Entry 1B6C (X-ray diffraction, 2.60 A resolution); this record covers chains A and B.

# Chain A
Protein: FK506-binding protein
Source organism: Homo sapiens
Notes: EC 5.2.1.8
UniProtKB: P62942 (FKB1A_HUMAN); residue numbers follow UniProt; this construct covers 1-107
Sequence (107 residues; row label = number of the first residue in the row):
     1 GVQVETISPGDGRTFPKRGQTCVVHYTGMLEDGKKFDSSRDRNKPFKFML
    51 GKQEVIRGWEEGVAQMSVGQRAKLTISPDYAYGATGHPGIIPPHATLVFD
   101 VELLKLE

# Chain B
Protein: Tgf-B superfamily receptor type I
Source organism: Homo sapiens
Notes: EC 2.7.1.37; fragment: cytoplasmic portion
UniProtKB: P36897 (TGFR1_HUMAN); residues 162-503 here = UniProt positions 162-503
Sequence (342 residues; each row starts with the number of its first residue):
   162 EDPSLDRPFISEGTTLKDLIYDMTTSGSGSGLPLLVQRTIARTIVLQESI
   212 GKGRFGEVWRGKWRGEEVAVKIFSSREERSWFREAEIYQTVMLRHENILG
   262 FIAADNKDNGTWTQLWLVSDYHEHGSLFDYLNRYTVTVEGMIKLALSTAS
   312 GLAHLHMEIVGTQGKPAIAHRDLKSKNILVKKNGTCCIADLGLAVRHDSA
   362 TDTIDIAPNHRVGTKRYMAPEVLDDSINMKHFESFKRADIYAMGLVFWEI
   412 ARRCSIGGIHEDYQLPYYDLVPSDPSVEEMRKVVCEQKLRPNIPNRWQSC
   462 EALRVMAKIMRECWYANGAARLTALRIKKTLSQLSQQEGIKM
Not modelled in the structure: 162-174, 501-503
UniProt features mapped onto this chain:
  - motif: L193, P194 (FKBP1A-binding)
  - active site: D333 (Proton acceptor)
  - binding site (ATP): I211 to V219, K232
  - modified residue: S165 (Phosphoserine), T185 (Phosphothreonine), T186 (Phosphothreonine), S187 (Phosphoserine), S189 (Phosphoserine), S191 (Phosphoserine)
  - cross-link (Glycyl lysine isopeptide (Lys-Gly)): K268 (interchain with G-Cter in ubiquitin), K391 (interchain with G-Cter in SUMO)
  - natural variant: T200 (T200I: In LDS1), K232 (K232E: In LDS1), S241 (S241L: In LDS1), D266 (D266Y: In LDS1), N267 (N267H: In a patient with Marfan syndrome), M318 (M318R: In LDS1), D351 (D351G: In LDS1), T375 (T375R: In LDS1), D400 (D400G: In LDS1), R487 (R487P: In LDS1; R487Q: In LDS1; R487W: In LDS1)
  - mutagenesis: T185 to T186 (Loss of phosphorylation on threonine residues. Loss of threonine phosphorylation, reduced phosphorylation on serine residues and loss of response to TGF-beta; when associated with A-187 ...), S187 (S187A: Loss of threonine phosphorylation, reduced phosphorylation on serine residues and loss of response to TGF-beta; when associated with 185-VV-186; A-189 and A-191), S189 (S189A: Loss of threonine phosphorylation, reduced phosphorylation on serine residues and loss of response to TGF-beta; when associated with 185-VV-186; A-187 and A-191), S191 (S191A: Loss of threonine phosphorylation, reduced phosphorylation on serine residues and loss of response to TGF-beta; when associated with 185-VV-186; A-187 and A-189), L193 (L193G: Loss of interaction with FKBP1A), P194 (P194K: Loss of interaction with FKBP1A), T200 (T200D: Loss of response to TGF-beta; T200V: Loss of phosphorylation. Loss of response to TGF-beta), T204 (T204D: Constitutive activation; T204V: Reduced phosphorylation. Reduced response to TGF-beta), K268 (K268R: Abolished its TCR-induced ubiquitination)

# Interface between chain A and chain B
Contacting residue pairs (31; chain A residue first):
  Y26(A) - L196(B)
  F36(A) - L195(B)  hydrophobic
  D37(A) - P194(B)
  D37(A) - L195(B)  hydrogen bond (side chain-backbone)
  D37(A) - L196(B)  hydrogen bond (side chain-backbone)
  R42(A) - M184(B)
  R42(A) - P194(B)
  R42(A) - V197(B)
  F46(A) - L196(B)
  F46(A) - T200(B)
  Q53(A) - R199(B)  hydrogen bond (backbone-side chain)
  Q53(A) - R203(B)
  E54(A) - R199(B)
  E54(A) - T200(B)
  V55(A) - R199(B)  hydrogen bond (backbone-side chain)
  I56(A) - R199(B)
  W59(A) - L196(B)  hydrophobic
  Y82(A) - L195(B)
  T85(A) - F243(B)
  T85(A) - N267(B)  hydrogen bond
  H87(A) - L195(B)
  H87(A) - Q198(B)
  H87(A) - A265(B)
  P88(A) - W242(B)  hydrophobic
  P88(A) - F243(B)  hydrophobic
  P88(A) - A246(B)  hydrophobic
  P88(A) - E247(B)
  P88(A) - Q250(B)
  G89(A) - T251(B)
  I90(A) - Q250(B)
  I91(A) - L195(B)  hydrophobic
Other interface residues (no listed pair), chain A (20 interface residues in all): D41, K47, F99
Other interface residues (no listed pair), chain B (20 interface residues in all): T186, T204, E239

# In short
Chain A and chain B each contribute 20 residues to their interface; the contacts include 5 hydrogen bonds.
Polar contacts include D37(A)-L195(B), D37(A)-L196(B) and Q53(A)-R199(B). Curated annotation (UniProt) lists
active-site residue D333(B), 10 ATP-binding residues and 10 mutagenesis sites on chain B.
Here chain A is FK506-binding protein and chain B is Tgf-B superfamily receptor type I, both from Homo
sapiens. Entry 1B6C (Crystal structure of the cytoplasmic domain of the type I tgf-beta receptor in complex
with FKBP12) was determined by X-ray diffraction.
